Entry 6V0Y (X-ray diffraction, 2.70 A resolution); this record covers chains B and E of the 5 polymer chains in the assembly.

Chain B:
Molecule: HLA class II histocompatibility antigen, DRB1-4 beta chain
From: Homo sapiens
Reference sequence: P13760 (2B14_HUMAN); residues 1-190 here correspond to UniProt positions 30-219 (UniProt number = residue number + 29)
Chain sequence (198 residues; each row starts with the number of its first residue):
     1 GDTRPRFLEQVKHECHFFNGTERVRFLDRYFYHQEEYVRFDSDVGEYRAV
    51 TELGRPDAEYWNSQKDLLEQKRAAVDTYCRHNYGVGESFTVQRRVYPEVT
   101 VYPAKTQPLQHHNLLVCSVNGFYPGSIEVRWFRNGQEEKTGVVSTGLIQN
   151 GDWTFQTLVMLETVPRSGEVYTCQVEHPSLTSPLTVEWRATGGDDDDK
Not modelled in the structure: 1, 105-112, 189-198
Cystine bridges: C15-C79, C117-C173
Covalently attached groups: N-acetylglucosamine (NAG) linked to N19
Construct notes: expression tag (191-198)

Chain E:
Molecule: M141 TCR beta chain
From: Mus musculus
Chain sequence (242 residues; each row starts with the number of its first residue; note: 13 numbers in that range are skipped by the numbering (no residue carries them; nothing is unmodelled there)):
     3 AVFQTPNYHVTQVGNEVSFNCKQTLGHDT
    39 MYWYKQDSKKLLKIMFSYNNKQL
    66 IVNETVP
    74 RRFSPQSS
    83 DKAHLNLRIKSVEPEDSAVYLCASSLDWGGQNTLYFGAGTRLSVLEDLNK
   133 VFPPEVAVFEPSEAEISHTQKATLVCLATGFFPDHVELSWWVNGKEVHSG
   183 VCTDPQPLKEQPALNDSRYALSSRLRVSATFWQNPRNHFRCQVQFYGLSE
   233 NDEWTQDRAKPVTQIVSAEAWGRAD
Cystine bridges: C23-C104, C158-C223

Chain B / chain E interface:
Residue-residue contacts (16; chain B residue first):
  Y60(B) - G28(E)  hydrogen bond (side chain-backbone)
  Y60(B) - K84(E)  hydrogen bond
  Q64(B) - L27(E)
  Q64(B) - G28(E)  hydrogen bond (side chain-backbone)
  Q64(B) - L108(E)
  K65(B) - L27(E)  hydrogen bond (backbone-backbone)
  K65(B) - H29(E)  hydrogen bond (backbone-side chain)
  K65(B) - L108(E)
  K65(B) - Y117(E)  hydrogen bond
  D66(B) - L108(E)
  D66(B) - Y117(E)  hydrogen bond
  L67(B) - L108(E)  hydrophobic
  Q70(B) - L108(E)
  Q70(B) - D109(E)  hydrogen bond
  Q70(B) - Q113(E)
  Q70(B) - N114(E)  hydrogen bond
Also at the interface, not in a pair above, chain E (11 interface residues in all): D30, T115

Overview:
Chain B and chain E form an interface of 6 and 11 residues respectively, with 9 hydrogen bonds. Polar pairs
include Y60(B)-G28(E), Y60(B)-K84(E) and Q64(B)-G28(E). Covalently linked N-acetylglucosamine: at N19(B).
Here chain B is HLA class II histocompatibility antigen, DRB1-4 beta chain (Homo sapiens) and chain E is M141
TCR beta chain (Mus musculus). Entry 6V0Y (immune receptor complex) was determined by X-ray diffraction (same
publication as 6V13, 6V15, 6V18, 6V19 and 6V1A).
